8D51 - chains A and B; structure by X-ray diffraction, 2.00 A resolution.

# Chain A
Protein: Parathyroid hormone/parathyroid hormone-related peptide receptor
Organism: Homo sapiens
UniProtKB: Q03431 (PTH1R_HUMAN); residue numbers follow UniProt; this construct covers 29-60, 105-174
Sequence (103 residues; row label = number of the first residue in the row; note: 44 numbers in that range are skipped by the numbering (no residue carries them; nothing is unmodelled there)):
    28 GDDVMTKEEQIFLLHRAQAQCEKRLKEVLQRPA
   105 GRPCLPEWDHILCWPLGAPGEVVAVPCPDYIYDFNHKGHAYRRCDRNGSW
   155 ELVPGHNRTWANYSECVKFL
Unresolved in the structure: 28-31
Construct notes: expression tag (28)
Cystine bridges: Cys-48/Cys-117, Cys-108/Cys-148, Cys-131/Cys-170

# Chain B
Protein: PTHrP[1-36]
UniProtKB: P12272 (PTHR_HUMAN); residues 15-36 here correspond to UniProt positions 51-72 (UniProt number = residue number + 36)
Sequence (22 residues; each row starts with the number of its first residue):
    15 IQDLRRRFFLHHLIAEXHTAEI
Unresolved in the structure: 15
Construct notes: engineered mutation HT7_31 (Ile67 in P12272)
Modified / non-standard residues: HT7 ((3S)-3-amino-4-(1H-indol-3-yl)butanoic acid) at position 31
Metal / ion sites: Zn2+ near His-26 (its only coordinating residue here)
Curated features (UniProtKB/Swiss-Prot):
  - region: Arg-21 to Glu-30, His-32 (Important for receptor binding)

# Chain A / chain B interface
Residue-residue contacts - 47 pairs, chain A then chain B:
  Met-32(A) / Arg-20(B)  hydrogen bond (backbone-side chain)
  Thr-33(A) / Gln-16(B)
  Thr-33(A) / Arg-20(B)
  Lys-34(A) / Gln-16(B)
  Lys-34(A) / Arg-19(B)
  Lys-34(A) / Arg-20(B)
  Lys-34(A) / Phe-23(B)
  Glu-35(A) / Arg-19(B)  salt bridge
  Ile-38(A) / Phe-23(B)  hydrophobic
  Leu-41(A) / Phe-23(B)  hydrophobic
  Leu-41(A) / Leu-27(B)  hydrophobic
  Asp-113(A) / HT7_31(B)
  His-114(A) / Leu-27(B)
  His-114(A) / HT7_31(B)
  Ile-115(A) / Leu-27(B)
  Ile-115(A) / Ile-28(B)  hydrophobic
  Ile-115(A) / HT7_31(B)
  Ile-135(A) / Leu-24(B)  hydrophobic
  Tyr-136(A) / Arg-20(B)
  Asp-137(A) / Arg-20(B)  salt bridge
  Asp-137(A) / Arg-21(B)  salt bridge
  Asp-137(A) / Leu-24(B)
  Phe-138(A) / Leu-24(B)  hydrophobic
  Phe-138(A) / Ile-28(B)  hydrophobic
  Val-157(A) / Thr-33(B)
  Val-157(A) / Glu-35(B)
  His-160(A) / Glu-35(B)  salt bridge
  Arg-162(A) / Ala-29(B)
  Arg-162(A) / Glu-30(B)  hydrogen bond (side chain-backbone)
  Arg-162(A) / Thr-33(B)
  Arg-162(A) / Glu-35(B)  salt bridge
  Thr-163(A) / Thr-33(B)  hydrogen bond (backbone-side chain)
  Trp-164(A) / Thr-33(B)
  Trp-164(A) / Ala-34(B)
  Ala-165(A) / HT7_31(B)
  Ala-165(A) / His-32(B)
  Ala-165(A) / Thr-33(B)  hydrogen bond (backbone-side chain)
  Ala-165(A) / Ala-34(B)  hydrogen bond (backbone-backbone)
  Asn-166(A) / His-32(B)
  Tyr-167(A) / HT7_31(B)
  Tyr-167(A) / His-32(B)  hydrogen bond (backbone-side chain)
  Ser-168(A) / His-32(B)
  Phe-173(A) / Arg-21(B)
  Phe-173(A) / His-25(B)
  Phe-173(A) / Ile-28(B)  hydrophobic
  Leu-174(A) / Ile-28(B)  hydrophobic
  Leu-174(A) / His-32(B)
Interface residues without a listed pair, chain A (26 interface residues in all): Gln-37, Val-171

# Overview
Chain A and chain B form an interface of 26 and 16 residues respectively, with 6 hydrogen bonds and 5 salt
bridges. Among the polar pairs are Glu-35(A)/Arg-19(B), Asp-137(A)/Arg-20(B) and Asp-137(A)/Arg-21(B).
Here chain A is Parathyroid hormone/parathyroid hormone-related peptide receptor (Homo sapiens) and chain B is
PTHrP[1-36]. Entry 8D51 (Parathyroid hormone 1 receptor extracellular domain complexed with a peptide ligand
containing beta-3-homotryptophan) was determined by X-ray diffraction together with 8D52 from the same study.
